PDB entry 6P71 | X-ray diffraction, 2.92 A resolution | chains B and C of the 9 polymer chains in the assembly

# Chain B
Molecule: DNA-directed RNA polymerase subunit alpha
From: Thermus thermophilus
Notes: EC 2.7.7.6
UniProtKB: Q9Z9H6 (RPOA_THETH); residues 1-315 here = UniProt positions 1-315
Sequence (315 residues; row label = number of the first residue in the row):
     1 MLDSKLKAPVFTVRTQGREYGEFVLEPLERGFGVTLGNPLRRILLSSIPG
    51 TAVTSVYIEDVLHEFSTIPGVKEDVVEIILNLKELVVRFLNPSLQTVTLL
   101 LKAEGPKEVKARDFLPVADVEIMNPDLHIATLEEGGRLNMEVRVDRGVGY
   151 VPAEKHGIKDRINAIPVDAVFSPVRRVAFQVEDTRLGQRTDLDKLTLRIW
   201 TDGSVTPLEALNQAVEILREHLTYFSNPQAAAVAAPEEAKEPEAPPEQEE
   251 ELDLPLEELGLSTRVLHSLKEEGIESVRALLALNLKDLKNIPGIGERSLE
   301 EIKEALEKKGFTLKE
Disordered / not traced: 1-6, 229-315

# Chain C
Molecule: DNA-directed RNA polymerase subunit beta
From: Thermus thermophilus
Notes: EC 2.7.7.6
UniProtKB: Q8RQE9 (RPOB_THET8); residue numbers follow UniProt; this construct covers 1-1119
Sequence (1119 residues; numbered 1 to 1119; the number before each row is that of its first residue):
     1 MEIKRFGRIREVIPLPPLTEIQVESYRRALQADVPPEKRENVGIQAAFRE
    51 TFPIEEEDKGKGGLVLDFLEYRLGEPPFPQDECREKDLTYQAPLYARLQL
   101 IHKDTGLIKEDEVFLGHIPLMTEDGSFIINGADRVIVSQIHRSPGVYFTP
   151 DPARPGRYIASIIPLPKRGPWIDLEVEPNGVVSMKVNKRKFPLVLLLRVL
   201 GYDQETLARELGAYGELVQGLMDESVFAMRPEEALIRLFTLLRPGDPPKR
   251 DKAVAYVYGLIADPRRYDLGEAGRYKAEEKLGIRLSGRTLARFEDGEFKD
   301 EVFLPTLRYLFALTAGVPGHEVDDIDHLGNRRIRTVGELMTDQFRVGLAR
   351 LARGVRERMLMGSEDSLTPAKLVNSRPLEAAIREFFSRSQLSQFKDETNP
   401 LSSLRHKRRISALGPGGLTRERAGFDVRDVHRTHYGRICPVETPEGANIG
   451 LITSLAAYARVDELGFIRTPYRRVVGGVVTDEVVYMTATEEDRYTIAQAN
   501 TPLEGNRIAAERVVARRKGEPVIVSPEEVEFMDVSPKQVFSVNTNLIPFL
   551 EHDDANRALMGSNMQTQAVPLIRAQAPVVMTGLEERVVRDSLAALYAEED
   601 GEVAKVDGNRIVVRYEDGRLVEYPLRRFYRSNQGTALDQRPRVVVGQRVR
   651 KGDLLADGPASENGFLALGQNVLVAIMPFDGYNFEDAIVISEELLKRDFY
   701 TSIHIERYEIEARDTKLGPERITRDIPHLSEAALRDLDEEGVVRIGAEVK
   751 PGDILVGRTSFKGESEPTPEERLLRSIFGEKARDVKDTSLRVPPGEGGIV
   801 VRTVRLRRGDPGVELKPGVREVVRVYVAQKRKLQVGDKLANRHGNKGVVA
   851 KILPVEDMPHLPDGTPVDVILNPLGVPSRMNLGQILETHLGLAGYFLGQR
   901 YISPIFDGAKEPEIKELLAQAFEVYFGKRKGEGFGVDKREVEVLRRAEKL
   951 GLVTPGKTPEEQLKELFLQGKVVLYDGRTGEPIEGPIVVGQMFIMKLYHM
  1001 VEDKMHARSTGPYSLITQQPLGGKAQFGGQRFGEMEVWALEAYGAAHTLQ
  1051 EMLTLKSDDIEGRNAAYEAIIKGEDVPEPSVPESFRVLVKELQALALDVQ
  1101 TLDEKDNPVDIFEGLASKR
Disordered / not traced: 57-63, 1119

# Chain B / chain C interface
Residue-residue contacts (6; chain B residue first):
  Arg30(B) - Glu692(C)  salt bridge
  Arg30(B) - Pro854(C)
  Val34(B) - Arg978(C)
  Asn38(B) - Arg978(C)  hydrogen bond (side chain-backbone)
  Asn38(B) - Thr979(C)
  Arg42(B) - Glu981(C)  salt bridge
Also at the interface, not in a pair above, chain B (5 interface residues in all): Asp183
Also at the interface, not in a pair above, chain C (7 interface residues in all): Lys851, Glu856

# Overview
5 residues of chain B and 7 residues of chain C are in contact; the contacts include 1 hydrogen bond and 2
salt bridges. Polar contacts include Arg30(B)-Glu692(C), Arg42(B)-Glu981(C) and Asn38(B)-Arg978(C).
Chain B is DNA-directed RNA polymerase subunit alpha and chain C is DNA-directed RNA polymerase subunit beta,
both from Thermus thermophilus; the structure, X-ray crystal structure of a bacterial reiterative
transcription complex of pyrBI promoter, was determined by X-ray diffraction, deposited together with 6OVR,
6OVY, 6OW3, 6OY5, 6OY6, 6OY7 and 6P70.
